PDB entry 9DMY | electron microscopy, 2.80 A resolution | chains A and B of the 5 polymer chains in the assembly

# Chain A (and B)
Name: Major prion protein
From: Odocoileus virginianus
Notes: chain B of this document is another copy of the same molecule, construct and numbering; everything in this record applies to it too
UniProt: Q7JIQ1 (Q7JIQ1_ODOVR); residue numbers follow UniProt; this construct covers 1-256
Sequence (256 residues; numbered 1 to 256; the number before each row is that of its first residue):
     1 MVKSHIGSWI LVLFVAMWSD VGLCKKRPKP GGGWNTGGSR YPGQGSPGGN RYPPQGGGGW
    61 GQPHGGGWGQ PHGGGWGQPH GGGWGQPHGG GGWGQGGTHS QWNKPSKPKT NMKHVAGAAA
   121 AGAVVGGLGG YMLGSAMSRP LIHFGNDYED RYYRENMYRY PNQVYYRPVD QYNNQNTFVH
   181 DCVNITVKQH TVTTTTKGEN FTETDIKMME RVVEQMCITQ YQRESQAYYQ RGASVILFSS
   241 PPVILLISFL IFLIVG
Disordered / not traced: 1-91, 230-256
Cystine bridges: Cys-182/Cys-217
From the paper describing this entry:
  - self-association interface (contacts with another copy of this molecule); pairs are residue here / residue on that copy: Lys-113/Asp-181 (salt bridge), Tyr-221/Met-112 (hydrogen bond)
  - contacts within the chain: Gln-220/Tyr-229 (hydrogen bond)
  - contacts within the chain: Asp-205/Lys-207 (proposed by the authors, not directly observed)
  - post-translational modification sites: Asn-184, Asn-200

# Interface between chain A and chain B
Pairs across the interface (362):
  Gly-92(A) / Gly-92(B)
  Trp-93(A) / Trp-93(B)
  Trp-93(A) / Gly-94(B)  hydrogen bond (backbone-backbone)
  Trp-93(A) / Gln-95(B)
  Gly-94(A) / Gly-94(B)
  Gln-95(A) / Gly-94(B)  hydrogen bond (backbone-backbone)
  Gln-95(A) / Gln-95(B)  hydrogen bond
  Gln-95(A) / Gly-96(B)  hydrogen bond (backbone-backbone)
  Gly-97(A) / Gly-96(B)
  Gly-97(A) / Gly-97(B)
  Thr-98(A) / Gly-97(B)
  Thr-98(A) / Thr-98(B)
  Thr-98(A) / His-99(B)  hydrogen bond (backbone-backbone)
  Thr-98(A) / Ser-100(B)  hydrogen bond (backbone-side chain)
  His-99(A) / His-99(B)  hydrogen bond
  Ser-100(A) / His-99(B)
  Ser-100(A) / Ser-100(B)  hydrogen bond (backbone-side chain)
  Ser-100(A) / Gln-101(B)  hydrogen bond (backbone-backbone)
  Gln-101(A) / His-99(B)
  Gln-101(A) / Gln-101(B)  hydrogen bond
  Trp-102(A) / Gln-101(B)  hydrogen bond (backbone-backbone)
  Trp-102(A) / Trp-102(B)
  Asn-103(A) / Trp-102(B)  hydrogen bond (backbone-backbone)
  Asn-103(A) / Asn-103(B)  hydrogen bond
  Asn-103(A) / Lys-104(B)  hydrogen bond (backbone-backbone)
  Lys-104(A) / Lys-104(B)
  Pro-105(A) / Lys-104(B)
  Pro-105(A) / Pro-105(B)
  Pro-105(A) / Ser-106(B)  hydrogen bond (backbone-backbone)
  Ser-106(A) / Ser-106(B)
  Lys-107(A) / Ser-106(B)  hydrogen bond (backbone-backbone)
  Lys-107(A) / Lys-107(B)
  Pro-108(A) / Ser-106(B)
  Pro-108(A) / Lys-107(B)
  Pro-108(A) / Pro-108(B)
  Pro-108(A) / Lys-109(B)  hydrogen bond (backbone-backbone)
  Lys-109(A) / Lys-109(B)
  Thr-110(A) / Lys-109(B)  hydrogen bond (backbone-backbone)
  Thr-110(A) / Thr-110(B)
  Thr-110(A) / Asn-111(B)  hydrogen bond (backbone-backbone)
  Asn-111(A) / Asn-111(B)  hydrogen bond
  Met-112(A) / Thr-110(B)
  Met-112(A) / Asn-111(B)  hydrogen bond (backbone-backbone)
  Met-112(A) / Met-112(B)
  Lys-113(A) / Met-112(B)
  Lys-113(A) / Lys-113(B)  hydrogen bond (backbone-backbone)
  Lys-113(A) / His-114(B)  hydrogen bond (backbone-backbone)
  His-114(A) / Lys-113(B)
  His-114(A) / His-114(B)
  Val-115(A) / His-114(B)  hydrogen bond (backbone-backbone)
  Val-115(A) / Val-115(B)
  Val-115(A) / Ala-116(B)  hydrogen bond (backbone-backbone)
  Val-115(A) / Ala-118(B)
  Val-115(A) / Ala-119(B)
  Ala-116(A) / Ala-116(B)
  Gly-117(A) / Ala-116(B)  hydrogen bond (backbone-backbone)
  Gly-117(A) / Gly-117(B)  hydrogen bond (backbone-backbone)
  Gly-117(A) / Ala-118(B)
  Ala-118(A) / Ala-118(B)
  Ala-118(A) / Ala-119(B)  hydrogen bond (backbone-backbone)
  Ala-119(A) / Ala-119(B)
  Ala-120(A) / Ala-119(B)  hydrogen bond (backbone-backbone)
  Ala-120(A) / Ala-120(B)
  Ala-120(A) / Ala-121(B)
  Ala-121(A) / Thr-110(B)
  Ala-121(A) / Ala-121(B)
  Ala-121(A) / Gly-122(B)  hydrogen bond (backbone-backbone)
  Gly-122(A) / Asn-103(B)  hydrogen bond (backbone-side chain)
  Gly-122(A) / Pro-105(B)
  Gly-122(A) / Gly-122(B)
  Ala-123(A) / Ala-119(B)
  Ala-123(A) / Ala-120(B)
  Ala-123(A) / Gly-122(B)
  Ala-123(A) / Ala-123(B)
  Val-124(A) / Trp-102(B)
  Val-124(A) / Asn-103(B)
  Val-124(A) / Ala-123(B)  hydrogen bond (backbone-backbone)
  Val-124(A) / Val-124(B)
  Val-124(A) / Val-125(B)  hydrogen bond (backbone-backbone)
  Val-125(A) / Ala-119(B)  hydrophobic
  Gly-126(A) / Val-125(B)  hydrogen bond (backbone-backbone)
  Gly-126(A) / Gly-126(B)
  Gly-127(A) / Trp-102(B)
  Gly-127(A) / Gly-126(B)  hydrogen bond (backbone-backbone)
  Gly-127(A) / Gly-127(B)
  Gly-127(A) / Leu-128(B)  hydrogen bond (backbone-backbone)
  Leu-128(A) / Leu-128(B)
  Gly-129(A) / Gly-129(B)
  Gly-130(A) / Val-125(B)  hydrogen bond (backbone-backbone)
  Gly-130(A) / Gly-129(B)  hydrogen bond (backbone-backbone)
  Gly-130(A) / Gly-130(B)
  Gly-130(A) / Tyr-131(B)  hydrogen bond (backbone-backbone)
  Tyr-131(A) / Gly-117(B)
  Tyr-131(A) / Ala-118(B)  hydrogen bond (side chain-backbone)
  Tyr-131(A) / Val-125(B)  hydrophobic
  Tyr-131(A) / Tyr-131(B)  hydrophobic
  Met-132(A) / Tyr-131(B)  hydrogen bond (backbone-backbone)
  Met-132(A) / Met-132(B)
  Leu-133(A) / Tyr-131(B)
  Leu-133(A) / Met-132(B)
  Leu-133(A) / Leu-133(B)  hydrogen bond (backbone-backbone)
  Leu-133(A) / Gly-134(B)  hydrogen bond (backbone-backbone)
  Gly-134(A) / Gly-134(B)
  Ser-135(A) / Met-132(B)
  Ser-135(A) / Gly-134(B)  hydrogen bond (backbone-backbone)
  Ser-135(A) / Ser-135(B)
  Ser-135(A) / Ala-136(B)  hydrogen bond (backbone-backbone)
  Ser-135(A) / Tyr-166(B)
  Ala-136(A) / Ala-136(B)
  Ala-136(A) / Val-164(B)  hydrophobic
  Met-137(A) / Leu-128(B)  hydrophobic
  Met-137(A) / Ala-136(B)  hydrogen bond (backbone-backbone)
  Met-137(A) / Met-137(B)
  Met-137(A) / Ser-138(B)  hydrogen bond (backbone-backbone)
  Ser-138(A) / Ser-138(B)
  Ser-138(A) / Asn-162(B)
  Ser-138(A) / Val-164(B)
  Arg-139(A) / Ser-138(B)  hydrogen bond (backbone-backbone)
  Arg-139(A) / Arg-139(B)
  Arg-139(A) / Asn-162(B)
  Pro-140(A) / Leu-128(B)  hydrophobic
  Pro-140(A) / Met-137(B)  hydrophobic
  Pro-140(A) / Ser-138(B)
  Pro-140(A) / Arg-139(B)
  Pro-140(A) / Pro-140(B)
  Pro-140(A) / Leu-141(B)  hydrogen bond (backbone-backbone)
  Leu-141(A) / Leu-141(B)
  Leu-141(A) / His-143(B)
  Ile-142(A) / Leu-128(B)  hydrophobic
  Ile-142(A) / Leu-141(B)  hydrogen bond (backbone-backbone)
  Ile-142(A) / Ile-142(B)
  Ile-142(A) / His-143(B)  hydrogen bond (backbone-backbone)
  His-143(A) / His-143(B)
  Phe-144(A) / Thr-98(B)  hydrogen bond (backbone-side chain)
  Phe-144(A) / Ser-100(B)
  Phe-144(A) / Trp-102(B)
  Phe-144(A) / His-143(B)
  Phe-144(A) / Phe-144(B)  hydrophobic
  Gly-145(A) / Phe-144(B)  hydrogen bond (backbone-backbone)
  Gly-145(A) / Gly-145(B)
  Asn-146(A) / Gln-95(B)
  Asn-146(A) / Gly-96(B)  hydrogen bond (side chain-backbone)
  Asn-146(A) / Thr-98(B)
  Asn-146(A) / Asn-146(B)  hydrogen bond
  Asn-146(A) / Asp-147(B)  hydrogen bond (backbone-backbone)
  Asp-147(A) / Gln-95(B)  hydrogen bond (backbone-side chain)
  Asp-147(A) / Asp-147(B)
  Tyr-148(A) / Trp-93(B)  hydrophobic
  Tyr-148(A) / Asp-147(B)  hydrogen bond (backbone-backbone)
  Tyr-148(A) / Tyr-148(B)  hydrophobic
  Tyr-148(A) / Glu-149(B)  hydrogen bond (backbone-backbone)
  Glu-149(A) / Glu-149(B)
  Asp-150(A) / Glu-149(B)  hydrogen bond (backbone-backbone)
  Asp-150(A) / Asp-150(B)
  Asp-150(A) / Arg-151(B)  hydrogen bond (backbone-backbone)
  Arg-151(A) / Arg-151(B)
  Tyr-152(A) / Arg-151(B)  hydrogen bond (backbone-backbone)
  Tyr-152(A) / Tyr-152(B)  hydrophobic
  Tyr-152(A) / Tyr-153(B)  hydrogen bond (backbone-backbone)
  Tyr-153(A) / Arg-151(B)  hydrogen bond
  Tyr-153(A) / Tyr-153(B)
  Arg-154(A) / Tyr-153(B)  hydrogen bond (backbone-backbone)
  Arg-154(A) / Arg-154(B)
  Arg-154(A) / Glu-155(B)  hydrogen bond (backbone-backbone)
  Glu-155(A) / Glu-155(B)
  Asn-156(A) / Tyr-153(B)  hydrogen bond (side chain-backbone)
  Asn-156(A) / Arg-154(B)
  Asn-156(A) / Glu-155(B)
  Asn-156(A) / Asn-156(B)  hydrogen bond
  Met-157(A) / Asn-156(B)  hydrogen bond (backbone-backbone)
  Met-157(A) / Met-157(B)
  Met-157(A) / Tyr-158(B)  hydrogen bond (backbone-backbone)
  Tyr-158(A) / Tyr-153(B)
  Tyr-158(A) / Tyr-158(B)
  Arg-159(A) / Tyr-158(B)  hydrogen bond (backbone-backbone)
  Arg-159(A) / Arg-159(B)
  Arg-159(A) / Tyr-160(B)  hydrogen bond (backbone-backbone)
  Arg-159(A) / Pro-161(B)
  Tyr-160(A) / Tyr-160(B)
  Tyr-160(A) / Pro-161(B)
  Pro-161(A) / Pro-161(B)
  Asn-162(A) / Pro-161(B)  hydrogen bond (backbone-backbone)
  Asn-162(A) / Asn-162(B)  hydrogen bond
  Gln-163(A) / Asn-162(B)
  Gln-163(A) / Gln-163(B)  hydrogen bond
  Gln-163(A) / Val-164(B)  hydrogen bond (backbone-backbone)
  Val-164(A) / Val-164(B)
  Tyr-165(A) / Gln-163(B)
  Tyr-165(A) / Val-164(B)  hydrogen bond (backbone-backbone)
  Tyr-165(A) / Tyr-165(B)
  Tyr-165(A) / Tyr-166(B)  hydrogen bond (backbone-backbone)
  Tyr-166(A) / Tyr-166(B)  hydrophobic
  Arg-167(A) / Tyr-166(B)  hydrogen bond (backbone-backbone)
  Arg-167(A) / Arg-167(B)
  Arg-167(A) / Pro-168(B)
  Pro-168(A) / Tyr-166(B)
  Pro-168(A) / Pro-168(B)
  Val-169(A) / Pro-168(B)  hydrogen bond (backbone-backbone)
  Val-169(A) / Val-169(B)
  Val-169(A) / Asp-170(B)  hydrogen bond (backbone-backbone)
  Asp-170(A) / Asp-170(B)  hydrogen bond (backbone-backbone)
  Asp-170(A) / Gln-171(B)  hydrogen bond (backbone-backbone)
  Gln-171(A) / Tyr-166(B)  hydrogen bond
  Gln-171(A) / Pro-168(B)
  Gln-171(A) / Gln-171(B)  hydrogen bond
  Tyr-172(A) / Gln-171(B)  hydrogen bond (backbone-backbone)
  Tyr-172(A) / Tyr-172(B)
  Tyr-172(A) / Asn-173(B)  hydrogen bond (backbone-backbone)
  Asn-173(A) / Leu-133(B)
  Asn-173(A) / Gln-171(B)  hydrogen bond
  Asn-173(A) / Tyr-172(B)
  Asn-173(A) / Asn-173(B)  hydrogen bond (side chain-backbone)
  Asn-174(A) / Leu-133(B)
  Asn-174(A) / Asn-173(B)  hydrogen bond (backbone-backbone)
  Asn-174(A) / Asn-174(B)
  Asn-174(A) / Gln-175(B)  hydrogen bond (backbone-backbone)
  Asn-174(A) / Asn-176(B)
  Gln-175(A) / Tyr-131(B)
  Gln-175(A) / Met-132(B)
  Gln-175(A) / Leu-133(B)  hydrogen bond (side chain-backbone)
  Gln-175(A) / Gln-175(B)  hydrogen bond
  Gln-175(A) / Asn-176(B)  hydrogen bond (backbone-side chain)
  Asn-176(A) / Gln-175(B)
  Asn-176(A) / Asn-176(B)  hydrogen bond (backbone-side chain)
  Asn-176(A) / Thr-177(B)  hydrogen bond (backbone-backbone)
  Thr-177(A) / Ala-116(B)
  Thr-177(A) / Gly-117(B)
  Thr-177(A) / Thr-177(B)
  Phe-178(A) / Thr-177(B)  hydrogen bond (backbone-backbone)
  Phe-178(A) / Phe-178(B)
  Phe-178(A) / Val-179(B)  hydrogen bond (backbone-backbone)
  Val-179(A) / His-114(B)
  Val-179(A) / Ala-116(B)  hydrophobic
  Val-179(A) / Val-179(B)
  His-180(A) / Val-179(B)  hydrogen bond (backbone-backbone)
  His-180(A) / His-180(B)
  His-180(A) / Asp-181(B)  hydrogen bond (backbone-backbone)
  His-180(A) / Val-183(B)
  Asp-181(A) / Lys-113(B)  salt bridge
  Asp-181(A) / His-114(B)  salt bridge
  Asp-181(A) / Asp-181(B)
  Cys-182(A) / Asp-181(B)  hydrogen bond (backbone-backbone)
  Cys-182(A) / Cys-182(B)
  Val-183(A) / Cys-182(B)
  Val-183(A) / Val-183(B)
  Val-183(A) / Asn-184(B)  hydrogen bond (backbone-backbone)
  Asn-184(A) / Asn-184(B)  hydrogen bond
  Asn-184(A) / Ile-185(B)
  Ile-185(A) / Cys-182(B)
  Ile-185(A) / Ile-185(B)
  Thr-186(A) / Ile-185(B)  hydrogen bond (backbone-backbone)
  Thr-186(A) / Thr-186(B)
  Thr-186(A) / Val-187(B)  hydrogen bond (backbone-backbone)
  Val-187(A) / Val-187(B)
  Lys-188(A) / Val-187(B)  hydrogen bond (backbone-backbone)
  Lys-188(A) / Lys-188(B)
  Lys-188(A) / Gln-189(B)  hydrogen bond (backbone-backbone)
  Gln-189(A) / Gln-189(B)  hydrogen bond
  His-190(A) / Lys-188(B)
  His-190(A) / Gln-189(B)  hydrogen bond (backbone-backbone)
  His-190(A) / His-190(B)  hydrogen bond (backbone-side chain)
  His-190(A) / Thr-191(B)  hydrogen bond (backbone-backbone)
  Thr-191(A) / Thr-191(B)
  Val-192(A) / His-190(B)
  Val-192(A) / Thr-191(B)  hydrogen bond (backbone-backbone)
  Val-192(A) / Val-192(B)
  Val-192(A) / Thr-193(B)  hydrogen bond (backbone-backbone)
  Thr-193(A) / Thr-193(B)
  Thr-194(A) / Thr-193(B)  hydrogen bond (backbone-backbone)
  Thr-194(A) / Thr-194(B)
  Thr-194(A) / Thr-195(B)  hydrogen bond (backbone-backbone)
  Thr-195(A) / Thr-195(B)
  Thr-196(A) / Thr-195(B)  hydrogen bond (backbone-backbone)
  Thr-196(A) / Thr-196(B)
  Thr-196(A) / Lys-197(B)  hydrogen bond (backbone-backbone)
  Lys-197(A) / Lys-197(B)
  Gly-198(A) / Gly-198(B)
  Glu-199(A) / Gly-198(B)  hydrogen bond (backbone-backbone)
  Glu-199(A) / Glu-199(B)
  Glu-199(A) / Asn-200(B)  hydrogen bond (backbone-backbone)
  Asn-200(A) / Asn-200(B)  hydrogen bond (backbone-backbone)
  Asn-200(A) / Phe-201(B)
  Phe-201(A) / Gly-198(B)
  Phe-201(A) / Phe-201(B)
  Thr-202(A) / Phe-201(B)  hydrogen bond (backbone-backbone)
  Thr-202(A) / Thr-202(B)
  Thr-202(A) / Glu-203(B)  hydrogen bond (backbone-backbone)
  Glu-203(A) / Glu-203(B)
  Thr-204(A) / Glu-203(B)  hydrogen bond (backbone-backbone)
  Thr-204(A) / Thr-204(B)
  Thr-204(A) / Asp-205(B)  hydrogen bond (backbone-backbone)
  Asp-205(A) / Asp-205(B)
  Ile-206(A) / Asp-205(B)  hydrogen bond (backbone-backbone)
  Ile-206(A) / Ile-206(B)
  Ile-206(A) / Lys-207(B)  hydrogen bond (backbone-backbone)
  Lys-207(A) / Gln-189(B)
  Lys-207(A) / Thr-191(B)  hydrogen bond
  Lys-207(A) / Lys-207(B)
  Met-208(A) / Gln-189(B)
  Met-208(A) / Lys-207(B)  hydrogen bond (backbone-backbone)
  Met-208(A) / Met-208(B)
  Met-208(A) / Met-209(B)  hydrogen bond (backbone-backbone)
  Met-209(A) / Val-187(B)
  Met-209(A) / Gln-189(B)  hydrogen bond
  Met-209(A) / Met-209(B)
  Glu-210(A) / Met-209(B)  hydrogen bond (backbone-backbone)
  Glu-210(A) / Glu-210(B)
  Glu-210(A) / Arg-211(B)  hydrogen bond (backbone-backbone)
  Arg-211(A) / Arg-211(B)  hydrogen bond (backbone-backbone)
  Arg-211(A) / Val-212(B)
  Arg-211(A) / Glu-214(B)  salt bridge
  Val-212(A) / Val-187(B)  hydrophobic
  Val-212(A) / Met-209(B)
  Val-212(A) / Val-212(B)
  Val-212(A) / Val-213(B)  hydrogen bond (backbone-backbone)
  Val-213(A) / Val-213(B)  hydrogen bond (backbone-backbone)
  Glu-214(A) / Val-213(B)  hydrogen bond (backbone-backbone)
  Glu-214(A) / Glu-214(B)  hydrogen bond (backbone-backbone)
  Glu-214(A) / Gln-215(B)
  Gln-215(A) / Glu-214(B)  hydrogen bond (backbone-backbone)
  Gln-215(A) / Gln-215(B)  hydrogen bond
  Gln-215(A) / Met-216(B)  hydrogen bond (backbone-backbone)
  Gln-215(A) / Ile-218(B)
  Gln-215(A) / Tyr-229(B)
  Met-216(A) / Met-216(B)
  Met-216(A) / Ile-218(B)
  Cys-217(A) / Met-216(B)  hydrogen bond (backbone-backbone)
  Cys-217(A) / Cys-217(B)  hydrogen bond (backbone-backbone)
  Ile-218(A) / Cys-217(B)
  Ile-218(A) / Ile-218(B)  hydrophobic
  Ile-218(A) / Thr-219(B)  hydrogen bond (backbone-backbone)
  Thr-219(A) / Lys-113(B)
  Thr-219(A) / Thr-219(B)
  Gln-220(A) / Thr-219(B)  hydrogen bond (backbone-backbone)
  Gln-220(A) / Gln-220(B)  hydrogen bond
  Gln-220(A) / Tyr-221(B)  hydrogen bond (backbone-backbone)
  Tyr-221(A) / Asn-111(B)
  Tyr-221(A) / Met-112(B)  hydrogen bond (side chain-backbone)
  Tyr-221(A) / Lys-113(B)
  Tyr-221(A) / Tyr-221(B)  hydrophobic
  Gln-222(A) / Gln-220(B)
  Gln-222(A) / Tyr-221(B)  hydrogen bond (backbone-backbone)
  Gln-222(A) / Gln-222(B)
  Gln-222(A) / Arg-223(B)  hydrogen bond (backbone-backbone)
  Gln-222(A) / Ser-225(B)
  Gln-222(A) / Gln-226(B)
  Gln-222(A) / Ala-227(B)
  Arg-223(A) / Arg-223(B)
  Arg-223(A) / Ser-225(B)  hydrogen bond (backbone-side chain)
  Glu-224(A) / Arg-223(B)  hydrogen bond (backbone-backbone)
  Glu-224(A) / Glu-224(B)
  Glu-224(A) / Ser-225(B)  hydrogen bond (backbone-side chain)
  Ser-225(A) / Ser-225(B)  hydrogen bond (backbone-side chain)
  Ser-225(A) / Gln-226(B)  hydrogen bond (backbone-backbone)
  Gln-226(A) / Gln-226(B)  hydrogen bond
  Ala-227(A) / Gln-226(B)  hydrogen bond (backbone-backbone)
  Ala-227(A) / Ala-227(B)
  Ala-227(A) / Tyr-228(B)  hydrogen bond (backbone-backbone)
  Tyr-228(A) / Tyr-228(B)  hydrophobic
  Tyr-229(A) / Gln-220(B)
  Tyr-229(A) / Tyr-228(B)  hydrogen bond (backbone-backbone)
  Tyr-229(A) / Tyr-229(B)  hydrophobic
Interface residues without a listed pair, chain A (138 interface residues in all): Gly-96

# In short
Chain A and chain B each contribute 138 residues to their interface, with 158 hydrogen bonds and 3 salt
bridges. Polar pairs include Asp-181(A)/Lys-113(B), Asp-181(A)/His-114(B) and Arg-211(A)/Glu-214(B). The paper
reports modification sites Asn-184(A) and Asn-200(A); a self-association interface involving Lys-113(A) and
Tyr-221(A).
Both chains are Major prion protein (Odocoileus virginianus). Entry 9DMY (Chronic wasting disease prion
fibril) was determined by electron microscopy together with 9DMZ from the same study.
